3HRT - chains A and B; structure by X-ray diffraction, 2.80 A resolution.

== Chain A (and B) ==
Protein: Metalloregulator ScaR
Organism: Streptococcus gordonii
Notes: chain B of this document is another copy of the same molecule, construct and numbering; everything in this record applies to it too
UniProt: Q9RFN3 (Q9RFN3_STRGN); numbering as in UniProt (aligned over 2-215)
Chain sequence (214 residues; numbered 2 to 215; the number before each row is that of its first residue):
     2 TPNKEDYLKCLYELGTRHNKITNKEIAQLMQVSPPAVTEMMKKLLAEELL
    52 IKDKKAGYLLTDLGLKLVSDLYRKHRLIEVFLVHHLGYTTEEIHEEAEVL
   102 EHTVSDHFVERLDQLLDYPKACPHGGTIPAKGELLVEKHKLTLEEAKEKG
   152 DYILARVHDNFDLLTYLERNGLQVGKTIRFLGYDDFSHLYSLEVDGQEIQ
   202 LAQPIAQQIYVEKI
Disordered / not traced: 2, 18 (chain B: 2-5, 18-19, 215)
Bound ions: Cd2+ near Glu80 (its only coordinating residue here)
What the authors report for this chain:
  - Cd2+ coordination: Glu80, Cys123, His125, Asp160
  - contacts within the chain: His76-Asp160 (hydrogen bond), His76-Glu102 (hydrogen bond)

== Interface between chain A and chain B ==
Contacting residue pairs (26; chain A residue first):
  Phe82(A) with Phe82(B), hydrophobic; Phe109(B), hydrophobic
  Leu83(A) with Phe109(B), hydrophobic
  Leu87(A) with Phe109(B), hydrophobic; Arg112(B)
  Tyr89(A) with His108(B); Phe109(B)
  Glu93(A) with His108(B), salt bridge
  Glu97(A) with Ser106(B), hydrogen bond; His108(B); Phe109(B)
  Leu101(A) with Phe109(B), hydrophobic
  Thr104(A) with Thr104(B)
  Ser106(A) with Glu97(B), hydrogen bond
  His108(A) with Tyr89(B); Glu93(B), salt bridge; Glu97(B), salt bridge
  Phe109(A) with Phe82(B), hydrophobic; Leu83(B), hydrophobic; Leu87(B), hydrophobic; Tyr89(B); Glu97(B)
  Arg112(A) with Leu87(B), hydrogen bond (side chain-backbone); Gly88(B), hydrogen bond (side chain-backbone)
  Leu116(A) with Phe82(B), hydrophobic; Leu87(B), hydrophobic
Other interface residues (no listed pair), chain A (16 interface residues in all): His86, Gly88, Val100
Other interface residues (no listed pair), chain B (16 interface residues in all): His86, Leu101, Leu113, Leu116

== In short ==
Chain A and chain B each contribute 16 residues to their interface, with 4 hydrogen bonds and 3 salt bridges.
Polar pairs include Glu93(A)-His108(B), His108(A)-Glu97(B) and Glu97(A)-Ser106(B). From the paper: Cd2+
coordination by Glu80(A), Cys123(A) and His125(A) among others; contacts within the chain involving His76(A),
Asp160(A) and Glu102(A).
Chain A and chain B are both Metalloregulator ScaR (Streptococcus gordonii); the structure, Crystal Structure
of ScaR with bound Cd2+, was determined by X-ray diffraction (same publication as 3HRS and 3HRU).
